PDB entry 3RKO | X-ray diffraction, 3.00 A resolution | chains N and J of the 6 polymer chains in the assembly

Chain N:
Name: NADH-quinone oxidoreductase subunit N
Source organism: Escherichia coli
Notes: EC 1.6.5.3
UniProtKB: C6E9S6 (C6E9S6_ECOBD); numbering as in UniProt (aligned over 1-485)
Amino-acid sequence (485 residues; row label = number of the first residue in the row):
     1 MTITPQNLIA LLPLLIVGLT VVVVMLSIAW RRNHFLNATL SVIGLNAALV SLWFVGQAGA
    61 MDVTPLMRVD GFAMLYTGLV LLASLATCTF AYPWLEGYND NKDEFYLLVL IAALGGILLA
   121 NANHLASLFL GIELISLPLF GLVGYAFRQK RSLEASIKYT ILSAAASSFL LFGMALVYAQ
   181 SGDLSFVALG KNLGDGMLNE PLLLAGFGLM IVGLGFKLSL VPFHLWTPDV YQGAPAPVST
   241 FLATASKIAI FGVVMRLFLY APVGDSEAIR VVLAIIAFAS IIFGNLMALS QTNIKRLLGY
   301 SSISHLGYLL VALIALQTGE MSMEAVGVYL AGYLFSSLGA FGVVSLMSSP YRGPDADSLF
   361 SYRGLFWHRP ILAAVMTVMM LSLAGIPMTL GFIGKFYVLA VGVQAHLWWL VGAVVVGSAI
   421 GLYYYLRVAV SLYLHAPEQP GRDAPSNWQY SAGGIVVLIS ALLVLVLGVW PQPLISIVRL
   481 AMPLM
Disordered / not traced: 192-198, 440-444
Residues lining bound ligands:
  - eicosane (LFA), molecule 1: A38, T39, V42, I43, N46, C88, T89, Y92, Q449
  - eicosane (LFA), molecule 2: G71, M74, L75, G78, L79, L480, A481
  - eicosane (LFA), molecule 3: W408, G412, V416

Chain J:
Name: NADH-quinone oxidoreductase subunit J
Source organism: Escherichia coli
Notes: EC 1.6.5.3
UniProtKB: C6E9S2 (C6E9S2_ECOBD); numbering as in UniProt (aligned over 1-184)
Amino-acid sequence (184 residues; each row starts with the number of its first residue):
     1 MEFAFYICGL IAILATLRVI THTNPVHALL YLIISLLAIS GVFFSLGAYF AGALEIIVYA
    61 GAIMVLFVFV VMMLNLGGSE IEQERQWLKP QVWIGPAILS AIMLVVIVYA ILGVNDQGID
   121 GTPISAKAVG ITLFGPYVLA VELASMLLLA GLVVAFHVGR EERAGEVLSN RKDDSAKRKT
   181 EEHA
Disordered / not traced: 169-184

How chain N and chain J interact:
Pairs across the interface (44; chain N residue first):
  M1(N) - G135(J)
  L11(N) - L139(J)  hydrophobic
  G18(N) - M146(J)
  V21(N) - M146(J)  hydrophobic
  M25(N) - L149(J)  hydrophobic
  R32(N) - F156(J)
  T64(N) - P136(J)
  T64(N) - L139(J)
  P65(N) - P136(J)
  L66(N) - Y137(J)  hydrophobic
  M67(N) - L139(J)  hydrophobic
  Y98(N) - H157(J)
  D100(N) - R160(J)  salt bridge
  D100(N) - E162(J)
  N101(N) - H157(J)  hydrogen bond
  N101(N) - R160(J)  hydrogen bond
  E104(N) - V153(J)
  E104(N) - F156(J)
  L107(N) - V153(J)  hydrophobic
  L108(N) - V153(J)  hydrophobic
  L108(N) - V154(J)  hydrophobic
  I111(N) - A150(J)  hydrophobic
  L114(N) - L143(J)  hydrophobic
  L114(N) - M146(J)  hydrophobic
  L118(N) - L143(J)  hydrophobic
  H124(N) - Y137(J)
  L130(N) - A140(J)  hydrophobic
  E133(N) - L147(J)
  L134(N) - L147(J)  hydrophobic
  L137(N) - L147(J)  hydrophobic
  G141(N) - V154(J)
  Y145(N) - H157(J)  hydrogen bond (backbone-side chain)
  F147(N) - E162(J)
  R148(N) - A164(J)
  F169(N) - M103(J)  hydrophobic
  L176(N) - I111(J)  hydrophobic
  Q180(N) - V114(J)
  L184(N) - Y137(J)
  P201(N) - A110(J)
  L202(N) - A110(J)  hydrogen bond (backbone-backbone)
  L202(N) - I111(J)  hydrophobic
  L202(N) - V114(J)  hydrophobic
  A205(N) - A110(J)  hydrophobic
  L209(N) - I107(J)  hydrophobic
Interface residues without a listed pair, chain N (40 interface residues in all): I3, V63, P138, E200
Interface residues without a listed pair, chain J (25 interface residues in all): G113, V138, G151

Summary:
The interface between chain N and chain J involves 40 residues on one side and 25 on the other, with 4
hydrogen bonds and 1 salt bridge. Polar pairs include D100(N)-R160(J), N101(N)-H157(J) and N101(N)-R160(J).
Bound to chain N: 3 copies of eicosane.
Here chain N is NADH-quinone oxidoreductase subunit N and chain J is NADH-quinone oxidoreductase subunit J,
both from Escherichia coli. Entry 3RKO (Crystal structure of the membrane domain of respiratory complex I from
E. coli at 3.0 angstrom ...) was determined by X-ray diffraction.
